9IXE - chain A; structure by X-ray diffraction, 1.58 A resolution.

[Chain A]
Name: N(omega)-hydroxy-L-arginine amidinohydrolase
Source organism: Streptomyces lavendulae
Notes: EC 3.5.3.25; fragment: N(omega)-hydroxy-L-arginine amidinohydrolase
UniProtKB: D2Z025 (DCSB_STRLA); residue numbers follow UniProt; this construct covers 1-273
Chain sequence (281 residues; each row starts with the number of its first residue):
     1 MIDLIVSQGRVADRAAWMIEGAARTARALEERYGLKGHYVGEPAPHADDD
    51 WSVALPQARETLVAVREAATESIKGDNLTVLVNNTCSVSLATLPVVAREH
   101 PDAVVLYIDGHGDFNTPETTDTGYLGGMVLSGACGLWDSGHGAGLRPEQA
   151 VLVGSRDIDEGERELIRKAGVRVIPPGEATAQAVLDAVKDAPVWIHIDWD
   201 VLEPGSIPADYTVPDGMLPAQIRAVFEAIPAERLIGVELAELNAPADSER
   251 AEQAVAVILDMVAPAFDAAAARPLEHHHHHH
Not modelled in the structure: 272-281
Sequence notes: expression tag (274-281)
UniProt features mapped onto this chain:
  - binding site (Mn(2+)): D109, H111, D113, D198, D200
Metal / ion sites: Mg2+ near N77 (its only coordinating residue here); Mn2+ site 1: C86, D109, D113, D198; Mn2+ site 2: D109, H111, D198, D200

[In short]
The Mn2+ site 1 is built by C86, D109, D113 and D198. D109, H111, D198 and D200 coordinate Mn2+ site 2.
UniProt lists 5 Mn2+-binding residues.
Chain A is N(omega)-hydroxy-L-arginine amidinohydrolase (Streptomyces lavendulae); the structure, Crystal
structure of Copper-bound N(omega)-hydroxy-L-arginine hydrolase without oxidized Cys86, was determined by
X-ray diffraction, deposited together with 9IXC, 9IXD, 9IXF and 9IXG.
